6F5O - chains B and V of the 5 polymer chains in the assembly; structure by electron microscopy, 9.80 A resolution (very low resolution: no residue pairs are listed; an interface is given only as per-side residue counts).

# Chain B
Protein: RNA-directed RNA polymerase catalytic subunit
From: Influenza B virus
Notes: EC 2.7.7.48
Reference sequence: Q5V8Y6 (Q5V8Y6_9INFB); residues 1-752 here = UniProt positions 1-752
Amino-acid sequence (752 residues; each row starts with the number of its first residue):
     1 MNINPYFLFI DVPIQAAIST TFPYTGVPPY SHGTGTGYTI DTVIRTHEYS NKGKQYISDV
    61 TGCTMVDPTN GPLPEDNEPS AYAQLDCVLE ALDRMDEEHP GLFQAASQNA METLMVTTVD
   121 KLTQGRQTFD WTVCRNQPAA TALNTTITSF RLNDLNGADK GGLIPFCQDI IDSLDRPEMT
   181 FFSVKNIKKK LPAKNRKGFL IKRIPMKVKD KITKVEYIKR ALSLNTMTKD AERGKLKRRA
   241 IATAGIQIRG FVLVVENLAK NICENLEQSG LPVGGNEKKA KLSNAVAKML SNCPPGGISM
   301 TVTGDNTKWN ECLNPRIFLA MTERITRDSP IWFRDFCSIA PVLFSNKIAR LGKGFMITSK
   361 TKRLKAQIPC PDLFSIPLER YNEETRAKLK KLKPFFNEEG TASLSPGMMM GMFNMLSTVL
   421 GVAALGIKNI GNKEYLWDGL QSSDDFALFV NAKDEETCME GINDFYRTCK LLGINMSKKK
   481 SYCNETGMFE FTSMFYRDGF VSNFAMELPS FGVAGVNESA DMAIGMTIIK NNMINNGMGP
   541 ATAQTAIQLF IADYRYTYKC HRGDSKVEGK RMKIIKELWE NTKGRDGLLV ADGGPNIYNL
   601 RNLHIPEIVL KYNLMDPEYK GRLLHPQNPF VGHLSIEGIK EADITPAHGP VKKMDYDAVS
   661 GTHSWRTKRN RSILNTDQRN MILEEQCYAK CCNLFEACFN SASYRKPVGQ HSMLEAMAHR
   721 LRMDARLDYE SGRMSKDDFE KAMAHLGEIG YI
Unresolved in the structure: 637-652, 750-752

# Chain V
Molecule: 5' promoter vRNA
Sequence (14 nucleotides; row label = number of the first residue in the row):
     1 AGUAGUAACA AGAG

# How chain B and chain V interact
At this resolution (10 A) residue pairs are not listed: 15 residues of chain B and 9 of chain V lie at the interface.

# Summary
Chain B and chain V form an interface of 15 and 9 residues respectively.
Chain B is RNA-directed RNA polymerase catalytic subunit (Influenza B virus) and chain V is 5' promoter vRNA;
the structure, A mechanism for the activation of the influenza virus transcriptase, was determined by electron
microscopy together with 6F5P from the same study.
